Entry 8X0M (electron microscopy, 3.50 A resolution); this record covers chains C and D of the 11 polymer chains in the assembly.

# Chain C
Protein: Spike glycoprotein E1
Organism: Semliki Forest virus
UniProtKB: A0A0F6PP03 (A0A0F6PP03_SFV); residues 816-1253 here = UniProt positions 816-1253
Sequence (438 residues; numbered 816 to 1253; the number before each row is that of its first residue):
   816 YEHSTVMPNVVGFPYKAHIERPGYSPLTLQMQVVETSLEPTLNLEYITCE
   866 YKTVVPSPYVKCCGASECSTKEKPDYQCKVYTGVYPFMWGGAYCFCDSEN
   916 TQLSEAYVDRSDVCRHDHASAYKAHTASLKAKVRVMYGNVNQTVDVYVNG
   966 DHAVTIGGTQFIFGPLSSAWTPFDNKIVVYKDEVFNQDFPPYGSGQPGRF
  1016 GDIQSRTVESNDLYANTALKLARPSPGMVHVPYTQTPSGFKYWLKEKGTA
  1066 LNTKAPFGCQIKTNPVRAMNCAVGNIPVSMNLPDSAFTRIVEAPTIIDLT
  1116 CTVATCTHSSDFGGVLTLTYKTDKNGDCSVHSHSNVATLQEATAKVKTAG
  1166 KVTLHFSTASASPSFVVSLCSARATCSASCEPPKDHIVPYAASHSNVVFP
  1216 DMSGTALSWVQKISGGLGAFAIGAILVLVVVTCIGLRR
Disulfide bonds: Cys-864/Cys-929, Cys-877/Cys-909, Cys-878/Cys-911, Cys-883/Cys-893, Cys-1074/Cys-1086, Cys-1116/Cys-1191, Cys-1121/Cys-1195, Cys-1143/Cys-1185
Glycans and other covalent adducts: N-acetylglucosamine (NAG) linked to Asn-956

# Chain D
Protein: Very low-density lipoprotein receptor
Organism: Semliki Forest virus
UniProtKB: P98155 (VLDLR_HUMAN); residues 83-119 here correspond to UniProt positions 113-149 (UniProt number = residue number + 30)
Sequence (37 residues; each row starts with the number of its first residue):
    83 CRIHEISCGAHSTQCIPVSWRCDGENDCDSGEDEENC
Swiss-Prot annotation at these positions:
  - region: Glu-87 to Asp-109 (Microbial infection: Interaction with Semliki virus spike glycoprotein E1)
Disulfide bonds: Cys-83/Cys-97, Cys-90/Cys-110, Cys-104/Cys-119
Metal / ion sites: Ca2+: Trp-102, Asp-105, Asp-109, Asp-115, Glu-116

# How chain C and chain D interact
Contacting residue pairs (7; chain C residue first):
  Asn-1140(C) / Gln-96(D)
  Asn-1140(C) / Cys-97(D)  hydrogen bond (side chain-backbone)
  Asn-1140(C) / Pro-99(D)
  Gly-1141(C) / Trp-102(D)
  Lys-1160(C) / Trp-102(D)
  Val-1161(C) / Trp-102(D)
  Lys-1162(C) / Asp-109(D)
Other interface residues (no listed pair), chain C (6 interface residues in all): Lys-1139
Other interface residues (no listed pair), chain D (8 interface residues in all): Glu-87, Ile-98, Asp-105

# In short
6 residues of chain C and 8 residues of chain D are in contact; the contacts include 1 hydrogen bond. The
hydrogen-bonded pair is Asn-1140(C)/Cys-97(D). N-acetylglucosamine is covalently linked to Asn-956(C). The
Ca2+ site is built by Trp-102(D), Asp-105(D), Asp-109(D), Asp-115(D) and Glu-116(D).
Chain C is Spike glycoprotein E1 and chain D is Very low-density lipoprotein receptor, both from Semliki
Forest virus; the structure, Cryo-EM structure of Semliki Forest virus in complex with its receptor
VLDLR(5-fold), was determined by electron microscopy.
